Entry 8YO7 (electron microscopy, 3.16 A resolution); this record covers chains A and X of the 8 polymer chains in the assembly.

[Chain A]
Name: DNA topoisomerase medium subunit
Organism: Escherichia phage T4
Notes: EC 5.6.2.2
UniProt: P07065 (TOP5_BPT4); numbering as in UniProt (aligned over 1-442)
Chain sequence (452 residues; row label = number of the first residue in the row):
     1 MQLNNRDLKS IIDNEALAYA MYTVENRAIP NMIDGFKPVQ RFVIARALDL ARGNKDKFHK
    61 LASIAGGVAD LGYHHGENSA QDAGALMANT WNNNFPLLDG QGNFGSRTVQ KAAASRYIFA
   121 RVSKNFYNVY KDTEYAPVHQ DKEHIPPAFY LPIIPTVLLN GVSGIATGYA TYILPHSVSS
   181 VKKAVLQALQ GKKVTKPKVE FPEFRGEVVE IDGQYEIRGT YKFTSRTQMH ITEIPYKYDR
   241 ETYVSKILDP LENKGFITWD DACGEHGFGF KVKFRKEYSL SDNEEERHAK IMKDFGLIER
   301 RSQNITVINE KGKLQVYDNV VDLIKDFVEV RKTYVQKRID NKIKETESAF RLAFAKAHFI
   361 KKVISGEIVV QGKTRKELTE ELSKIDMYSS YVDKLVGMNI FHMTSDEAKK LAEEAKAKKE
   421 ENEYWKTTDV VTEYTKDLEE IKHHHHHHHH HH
Not modelled in the structure: 443-452
Construct notes: expression tag (443-452)
UniProt features mapped onto this chain:
  - active site: Tyr117 (O-(5'-phospho-DNA)-tyrosine intermediate)

[Chain X]
Molecule: 52-nt DNA strand
Sequence (52 nucleotides; numbered -8 to 43; the number before each row is that of its first residue; numbers below 1 keep their minus sign (DA-8 is residue -8)):
    -8 ATATATATAT ATATGTGTAT ATATACACAC ATACATATAC ATATATATGC AT
Not modelled in the structure: -8 to 1, 10-43

[Interface between chain A and chain X]
Contacting residue pairs - 19 pairs, chain A then chain X:
  Arg27(A) with DG8(X), salt bridge to the phosphate
  Lys37(A) with DT7(X), phosphate contact
  Val39(A) with DT7(X), phosphate contact; DG8(X), phosphate contact
  Gln40(A) with DT7(X), hydrogen bond to the phosphate
  Tyr73(A) with DT7(X), phosphate contact; DG8(X), hydrogen bond to the phosphate
  His75(A) with DG8(X), phosphate contact; DT9(X), phosphate contact
  Gly76(A) with DT9(X), phosphate contact
  Asn78(A) with DT9(X), base contact
  Ser79(A) with DG8(X), sugar contact; DT9(X), base contact
  Ala83(A) with DT7(X), phosphate contact
  Leu86(A) with DG6(X), phosphate contact
  Ser163(A) with DT5(X), base contact; DG6(X), sugar contact
  Ile165(A) with DT5(X), base contact; DG6(X), hydrogen bond to the base
Also at the interface, not in a pair above, chain A (15 interface residues in all): His74, Asp82

[Overview]
15 residues of chain A face 5 of chain X across their interface; the contacts include 3 hydrogen bonds and 1
salt bridge. Polar contacts include Ile165(A)-DG6(X), Gln40(A)-DT7(X) and Tyr73(A)-DG8(X). Curated annotation
(UniProt) lists active-site residue Tyr117(A) on chain A.
Here chain A is DNA topoisomerase medium subunit (Escherichia phage T4) and chain X is a 52-nt DNA strand.
Entry 8YO7 (structure of phage T6 topoisomerase II central domain bound with DNA and m-AMSA) was determined by
electron microscopy (same publication as 8YLU, 8YO3, 8YO4, 8YO5, 8YOD and 8YON).
